Entry 6OWP (X-ray diffraction, 1.14 A resolution); this record covers chains A and B.

== Chain A (and B) ==
Protein: Alcohol dehydrogenase E chain
Organism: Equus caballus
Notes: EC 1.1.1.1; chain B of this document is another copy of the same molecule, construct and numbering; everything in this record applies to it too
UniProt: P00327 (ADH1E_HORSE); residues 1-374 here correspond to UniProt positions 2-375 (UniProt number = residue number + 1)
Sequence (374 residues; each row starts with the number of its first residue):
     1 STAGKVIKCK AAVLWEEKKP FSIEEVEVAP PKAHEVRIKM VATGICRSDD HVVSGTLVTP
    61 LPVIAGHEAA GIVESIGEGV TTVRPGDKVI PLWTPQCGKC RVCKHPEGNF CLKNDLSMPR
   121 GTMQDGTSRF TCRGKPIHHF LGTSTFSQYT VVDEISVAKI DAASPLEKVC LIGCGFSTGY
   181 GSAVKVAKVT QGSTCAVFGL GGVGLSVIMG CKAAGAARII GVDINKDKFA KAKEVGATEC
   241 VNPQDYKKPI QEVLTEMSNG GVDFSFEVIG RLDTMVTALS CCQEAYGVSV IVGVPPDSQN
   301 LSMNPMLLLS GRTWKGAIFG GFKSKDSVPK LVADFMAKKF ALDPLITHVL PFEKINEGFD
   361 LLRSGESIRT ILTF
Sequence notes: engineered mutation Trp93 (Phe94 in P00327)
Metal / ion sites: Zn2+ site 1: Cys46, His67, Cys174 (together with trifluoroethanol); Zn2+ site 2: Cys97, Cys100, Cys103, Cys111
Residues lining bound ligands:
  - trifluoroethanol (ETF): Cys46, Ser48, Leu57, His67, Trp93, Leu116, Phe140, Leu141, Cys174, Val294
  - NAD (NAJ; nicotinamide-adenine-dinucleotide (acidic form)): Cys46, Arg47, Ser48, His51, Trp93, Cys174, Thr178, Gly199, Leu200, Gly201, Gly202, Val203, Gly204, Val222, Asp223, Ile224, Asn225, Lys228, Val268, Ile269, Gly270, Arg271, Thr274, Val292, Gly293, Val294, Ala317, Ile318, Phe319, Leu362, Arg369
Curated features (UniProtKB/Swiss-Prot):
  - binding site (Zn(2+)): Cys46, Ser48, His67, Cys97, Cys100, Cys103, Cys111, Cys174
  - binding site (an alcohol): Ser48, His67
  - binding site (NAD(+)): Ser48, Gly199 to Gly204, Asp223, Lys228, Val292 to Val294, Phe319, Arg369
  - modified residue: Ser1 (N-acetylserine)

== Interface between chain A and chain B ==
Contacting residue pairs (86):
  Arg101(A) with Ser258(B), hydrogen bond (side chain-backbone); Asn259(B), hydrogen bond (side chain-backbone); Gly260(B); Gly261(B), hydrogen bond (side chain-backbone); Gln283(B); Tyr286(B), hydrogen bond
  Val102(A) with Gln283(B); Ala285(B), hydrophobic; Tyr286(B), hydrophobic
  His105(A) with Tyr286(B)
  Phe110(A) with Ala285(B), hydrophobic; Ser310(B)
  Leu112(A) with Glu284(B)
  Ser117(A) with Glu284(B)
  Ser258(A) with Arg101(B), hydrogen bond (backbone-side chain)
  Asn259(A) with Arg101(B), hydrogen bond (backbone-side chain)
  Gly260(A) with Arg101(B)
  Gly261(A) with Arg101(B), hydrogen bond (backbone-side chain)
  Leu272(A) with Pro305(B), hydrophobic
  Met275(A) with Pro305(B), hydrophobic
  Gln283(A) with Arg101(B); Val102(B)
  Glu284(A) with Leu112(B)
  Ala285(A) with Val102(B), hydrophobic; Phe110(B), hydrophobic
  Tyr286(A) with Arg101(B), hydrogen bond; Val102(B), hydrophobic; His105(B)
  Ile291(A) with Leu308(B), hydrophobic; Leu309(B)
  Val292(A) with Leu309(B)
  Gly293(A) with Leu309(B)
  Val294(A) with Leu309(B), hydrophobic
  Pro295(A) with Pro305(B), hydrophobic; Met306(B)
  Gln299(A) with Pro305(B)
  Asn300(A) with Ser302(B), hydrogen bond; Met303(B); Asn304(B), hydrogen bond (side chain-backbone)
  Leu301(A) with Leu301(B); Ser302(B); Met303(B), hydrogen bond (backbone-backbone); Pro305(B), hydrophobic
  Ser302(A) with Asn300(B), hydrogen bond; Leu301(B)
  Met303(A) with Asn300(B); Leu301(B), hydrogen bond (backbone-backbone)
  Asn304(A) with Asn300(B), hydrogen bond (backbone-side chain)
  Pro305(A) with Leu272(B), hydrophobic; Met275(B), hydrophobic; Pro295(B), hydrophobic; Gln299(B); Leu301(B), hydrophobic
  Met306(A) with Pro295(B), hydrophobic
  Leu308(A) with Ile291(B), hydrophobic; Trp314(B), hydrophobic; Gly316(B), hydrogen bond (backbone-backbone); Ala317(B)
  Leu309(A) with Ile291(B); Val292(B); Gly293(B); Pro295(B); Gly316(B); Ala317(B), hydrogen bond (backbone-backbone); Ile318(B), hydrogen bond (backbone-backbone)
  Ser310(A) with Phe110(B); Ile318(B)
  Gly311(A) with Gly316(B)
  Arg312(A) with Lys315(B); Gly316(B)
  Thr313(A) with Thr313(B); Trp314(B); Lys315(B)
  Trp314(A) with Leu308(B), hydrophobic; Thr313(B); Trp314(B), hydrogen bond (backbone-backbone)
  Lys315(A) with Arg312(B); Thr313(B)
  Gly316(A) with Leu308(B), hydrogen bond (backbone-backbone); Leu309(B); Gly311(B); Arg312(B)
  Ala317(A) with Leu308(B); Leu309(B), hydrogen bond (backbone-backbone)
  Ile318(A) with Leu309(B), hydrogen bond (backbone-backbone); Ser310(B)
Also at the interface, not in a pair above, chain A (42 interface residues in all): Gly108, Ser298
Also at the interface, not in a pair above, chain B (43 interface residues in all): Glu107, Gly108, Ser117, Val294, Ser298

== Summary ==
The interface between chain A and chain B involves 42 residues on one side and 43 on the other, with 21
hydrogen bonds. Among the polar pairs are Arg101(A)-Ser258(B), Arg101(A)-Asn259(B) and Arg101(A)-Gly261(B).
Ligands of chain A: NAD and trifluoroethanol.
Both chains are Alcohol dehydrogenase E chain (Equus caballus). Entry 6OWP (Horse liver F93W alcohol
dehydrogenase complexed with NAD and trifluoroethanol) was determined by X-ray diffraction (same publication
as 6OWM, 6O91 and 6OA7).
